Entry 5L54 (X-ray diffraction, 2.80 A resolution); this record covers chains B and C of the 28 polymer chains in the assembly.

Chain B:
Protein: Proteasome subunit alpha type-3
Source organism: Saccharomyces cerevisiae (strain ATCC 204508 / S288c)
Notes: EC 3.4.25.1
Reference sequence: P23638 (PSA3_YEAST); residues 0-257 here correspond to UniProt positions 1-258 (UniProt number = residue number + 1)
Amino-acid sequence (258 residues; row label = number of the first residue in the row; numbering starts at 0):
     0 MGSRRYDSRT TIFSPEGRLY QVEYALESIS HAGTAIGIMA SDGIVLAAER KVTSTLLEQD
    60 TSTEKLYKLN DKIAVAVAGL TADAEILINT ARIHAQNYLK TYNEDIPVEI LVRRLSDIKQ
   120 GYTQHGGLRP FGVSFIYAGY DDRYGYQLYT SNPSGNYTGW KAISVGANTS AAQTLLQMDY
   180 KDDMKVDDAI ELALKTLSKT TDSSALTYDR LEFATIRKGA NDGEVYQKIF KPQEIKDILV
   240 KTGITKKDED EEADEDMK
Unresolved in the structure: 0, 245-257
UniProt features mapped onto this chain:
  - cross-link (Glycyl lysine isopeptide (Lys-Gly)): Lys99 (interchain with G-Cter in ubiquitin), Lys198 (interchain with G-Cter in ubiquitin), Lys230 (interchain with G-Cter in ubiquitin)

Chain C:
Protein: Proteasome subunit alpha type-4
Source organism: Saccharomyces cerevisiae (strain ATCC 204508 / S288c)
Notes: EC 3.4.25.1
Reference sequence: P40303 (PSA4_YEAST); residues -1 to 252 here correspond to UniProt positions 1-254 (UniProt number = residue number + 2)
Amino-acid sequence (254 residues; row label = number of the first residue in the row; numbers below 1 keep their minus sign (Met-1 is residue -1)):
    -1 MSGYDRALSI FSPDGHIFQV EYALEAVKRG TCAVGVKGKN CVVLGCERRS TLKLQDTRIT
    59 PSKVSKIDSH VVLSFSGLNA DSRILIEKAR VEAQSHRLTL EDPVTVEYLT RYVAGVQQRY
   119 TQSGGVRPFG VSTLIAGFDP RDDEPKLYQT EPSGIYSSWS AQTIGRNSKT VREFLEKNYD
   179 RKEPPATVEE CVKLTVRSLL EVVQTGAKNI EITVVKPDSD IVALSSEEIN QYVTQIEQEK
   239 QEQQEQDKKK KSNH
Unresolved in the structure: -1 to 0, 241-252
UniProt features mapped onto this chain:
  - modified residue: Thr58 (Phosphothreonine)

How chain B and chain C interact:
Pairs across the interface (74; chain B residue first):
  Arg3(B) - Arg4(C)
  Asp6(B) - Tyr2(C)  hydrogen bond
  Asp6(B) - Arg4(C)  salt bridge
  Arg8(B) - Arg4(C)
  Thr10(B) - Leu6(C)
  Thr10(B) - Arg125(C)
  Ile11(B) - Leu6(C)  hydrophobic
  Ile11(B) - Gln17(C)
  Phe12(B) - Gln17(C)  hydrogen bond (backbone-side chain)
  Phe12(B) - Tyr20(C)  hydrophobic
  Phe12(B) - Ala21(C)  hydrophobic
  Phe12(B) - Leu76(C)  hydrophobic
  Phe12(B) - Arg125(C)
  Phe12(B) - Pro126(C)
  Phe12(B) - Gly128(C)
  Ser13(B) - Tyr20(C)
  Pro14(B) - Tyr20(C)
  Pro14(B) - Glu23(C)
  Glu15(B) - Glu23(C)
  Glu15(B) - Arg27(C)  hydrogen bond (backbone-side chain)
  Gly16(B) - Tyr20(C)
  Gly16(B) - Glu23(C)
  Gly16(B) - Ala24(C)
  Gly16(B) - Arg27(C)
  Arg17(B) - Arg27(C)
  Leu18(B) - Leu76(C)  hydrophobic
  Leu18(B) - Arg125(C)
  Met38(B) - Asp54(C)
  Met38(B) - Arg56(C)
  Arg112(B) - Arg81(C)
  Ser115(B) - Arg81(C)  hydrogen bond (backbone-side chain)
  Asp116(B) - Arg81(C)  salt bridge
  Asp116(B) - Ile82(C)
  Gln119(B) - Ala78(C)
  Gln119(B) - Asp79(C)
  Gln119(B) - Ile82(C)
  Thr122(B) - Arg125(C)  hydrogen bond (backbone-side chain)
  Gln123(B) - Tyr118(C)
  Gln123(B) - Gly123(C)
  Gln123(B) - Val124(C)
  Gln123(B) - Arg125(C)  hydrogen bond (backbone-backbone)
  Gln123(B) - Phe127(C)
  His124(B) - Gly123(C)
  His124(B) - Val124(C)
  Gly125(B) - Tyr2(C)
  Gly125(B) - Gly123(C)  hydrogen bond (backbone-backbone)
  Gly126(B) - Tyr2(C)
  Tyr143(B) - Arg56(C)  hydrogen bond (backbone-side chain)
  Tyr143(B) - Ile57(C)  hydrophobic
  Tyr145(B) - Arg56(C)  hydrogen bond (backbone-side chain)
  Gln146(B) - Ile57(C)
  Leu147(B) - Ile57(C)
  Tyr148(B) - Ile57(C)
  Ser153(B) - Ala78(C)
  Gly154(B) - Ala78(C)
  Gly154(B) - Arg81(C)  hydrogen bond (backbone-side chain)
  Asn155(B) - Asn77(C)
  Asn155(B) - Ala78(C)
  Tyr156(B) - Pro59(C)  hydrophobic
  Tyr156(B) - Arg81(C)
  Gly158(B) - Gln53(C)
  Gly158(B) - Asp54(C)  hydrogen bond (backbone-backbone)
  Gly158(B) - Thr58(C)  hydrogen bond (backbone-side chain)
  Trp159(B) - Leu52(C)
  Trp159(B) - Gln53(C)
  Trp159(B) - Asp54(C)
  Lys160(B) - Leu52(C)  hydrogen bond (backbone-backbone)
  Lys160(B) - Gln53(C)
  Lys160(B) - Asp54(C)
  Ala161(B) - Leu52(C)
  Gln172(B) - Leu52(C)
  Leu175(B) - Leu52(C)  hydrophobic
  Gln176(B) - Lys51(C)
  Gln176(B) - Leu52(C)
Other interface residues (no listed pair), chain B (41 interface residues in all): Glu108, Thr157, Tyr179
Other interface residues (no listed pair), chain C (31 interface residues in all): Leu50

Summary:
Chain B and chain C form an interface of 41 and 31 residues respectively; the contacts include 13 hydrogen
bonds and 2 salt bridges. Among the polar pairs are Asp6(B)-Arg4(C), Asp116(B)-Arg81(C) and Asp6(B)-Tyr2(C).
Here chain B is Proteasome subunit alpha type-3 and chain C is Proteasome subunit alpha type-4, both from
Saccharomyces cerevisiae (strain ATCC 204508 / S288c). Entry 5L54 (Yeast 20S proteasome in complex with
epoxyketone inhibitor 16) was determined by X-ray diffraction (same publication as 5L52, 5L55, 5L5A, 5L5B,
5L5D, 5L5E and 30 further entries).
